6Z5J - chains E and F of the 6 polymer chains in the assembly; structure by electron microscopy, 8.00 A resolution (low resolution: residue-level contacts below are approximate; hydrogen-bond / salt-bridge calls are withheld).

== Chain E (and F) ==
Protein: Matrix protein 1
Organism: Influenza A virus (A/Puerto Rico/8-9NMC3/1934(H1N1))
Notes: chain F of this document is another copy of the same molecule, construct and numbering; everything in this record applies to it too
UniProtKB: F0TTD6 (F0TTD6_9INFA); numbering as in UniProt (aligned over 1-252)
Sequence (252 residues; row label = number of the first residue in the row):
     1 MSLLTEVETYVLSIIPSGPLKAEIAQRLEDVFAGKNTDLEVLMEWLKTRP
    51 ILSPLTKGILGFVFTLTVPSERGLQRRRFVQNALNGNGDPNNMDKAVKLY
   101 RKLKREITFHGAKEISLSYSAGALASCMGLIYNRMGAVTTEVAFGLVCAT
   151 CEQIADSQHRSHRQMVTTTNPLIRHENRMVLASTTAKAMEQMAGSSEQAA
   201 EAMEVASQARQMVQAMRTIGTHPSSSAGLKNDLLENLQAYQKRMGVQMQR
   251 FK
Unresolved in the structure: 1, 159-252

== Interface between chain E and chain F ==
Pairs across the interface (6; chain E residue first):
  Pro-16(E) / Leu-3(F)
  Ile-51(E) / Leu-4(F)
  Ile-51(E) / Thr-67(F)
  Ser-53(E) / Glu-141(F)
  Ser-157(E) / Thr-108(F)
  Gln-158(E) / His-110(F)
Also at the interface, not in a pair above, chain E (11 interface residues in all): Ser-17, Pro-19, Pro-50, Leu-52, Pro-54, Leu-55
Also at the interface, not in a pair above, chain F (12 interface residues in all): Ser-2, Ala-33, Val-68, Pro-69, Ile-107, Thr-140

== Summary ==
11 residues of chain E face 12 of chain F across their interface.
Both chains are Matrix protein 1 (Influenza A virus (A/Puerto Rico/8-9NMC3/1934(H1N1))). Entry 6Z5J
(Arrangement of the matrix protein M1 in influenza A/Hong Kong/1/1968 VLPs (HA,NA,M1,M2)) was determined by
electron microscopy, deposited together with 6Z5L.
